4X2H - chains A and B of the 3 polymer chains in the assembly; structure by X-ray diffraction, 1.80 A resolution.

# Chain A
Name: Putative mRNA export protein
From: Chaetomium thermophilum (strain DSM 1495 / CBS 144.50 / IMI 039719)
UniProt: G0SET4 (G0SET4_CHATD); residue numbers follow UniProt; this construct covers 365-556
Amino-acid sequence (193 residues; numbered 364 to 556; the number before each row is that of its first residue):
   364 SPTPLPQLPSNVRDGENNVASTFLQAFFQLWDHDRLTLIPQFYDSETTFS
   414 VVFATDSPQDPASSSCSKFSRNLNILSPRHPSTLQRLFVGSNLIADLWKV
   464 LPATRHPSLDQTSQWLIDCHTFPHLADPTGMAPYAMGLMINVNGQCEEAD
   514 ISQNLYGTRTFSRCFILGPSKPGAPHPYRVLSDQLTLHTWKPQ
Disordered / not traced: 364
Sequence notes: expression tag (364)
What the authors report for this chain:
  - conformationally variable residues (loop rearrangement): Arg376 to Val382

# Chain B
Name: Putative uncharacterized protein
From: Chaetomium thermophilum
UniProt: G0SG92 (G0SG92_CHATD); residues 8-183 here correspond to UniProt positions 12-187 (UniProt number = residue number + 4)
Amino-acid sequence (183 residues; numbered 1 to 183; the number before each row is that of its first residue):
     1 MLSRRYAAKSFVEWYYRQINENKPVASGYVNNNATYTKAGHPPADITING
    51 RVVATPEEWDTMLKEQRAQHNTSSSSTLPIGRKPVRYDVDCFDVHVINAD
   101 YRFAAPQRMIEQHAPTDGVRMMMALTVSGSVYFGASPRSTDDYVIKQHFN
   151 DVFILVPNWDVLEKPGARSGRKYLIASHKYRAY
Disordered / not traced: 1, 69-75
Sequence notes: initiating methionine (1); expression tag (2-7)

# Interface between chain A and chain B
Pairs across the interface (85):
  Pro365(A) - Gln66(B)
  Pro365(A) - Leu78(B)
  Pro365(A) - Pro84(B)
  Pro365(A) - Val85(B)  hydrophobic
  Pro365(A) - Phe133(B)  hydrophobic
  Thr366(A) - Gln66(B)  hydrogen bond (backbone-backbone)
  Pro367(A) - Gln66(B)
  Pro367(A) - Phe133(B)  hydrophobic
  Pro367(A) - Gln147(B)
  Leu368(A) - Asn49(B)  hydrogen bond (backbone-side chain)
  Leu368(A) - Trp59(B)  hydrophobic
  Leu368(A) - Met62(B)  hydrophobic
  Leu368(A) - Gln66(B)  hydrogen bond (backbone-side chain)
  Leu368(A) - Tyr180(B)  hydrophobic
  Pro369(A) - Asn49(B)  hydrogen bond (backbone-side chain)
  Gln370(A) - Asn49(B)
  Gln370(A) - Gln147(B)
  Gln370(A) - Ala182(B)
  Gln370(A) - Tyr183(B)
  Leu371(A) - Asn49(B)  hydrogen bond (backbone-backbone)
  Leu371(A) - Arg181(B)  hydrogen bond (backbone-side chain)
  Pro372(A) - Gly50(B)
  Pro372(A) - Arg181(B)  hydrogen bond (backbone-side chain)
  Ser373(A) - Arg181(B)
  Asn374(A) - Thr47(B)
  Asn374(A) - Gly50(B)
  Asn374(A) - Val52(B)
  Arg376(A) - Asp45(B)  salt bridge
  Arg376(A) - Thr47(B)  hydrogen bond
  Arg376(A) - Val52(B)
  Thr411(A) - His95(B)  hydrogen bond
  Phe412(A) - His95(B)
  Ser413(A) - Asp93(B)  hydrogen bond
  Ser413(A) - His95(B)  hydrogen bond
  Val415(A) - Asp93(B)
  Phe416(A) - Cys91(B)
  Ala417(A) - Asp90(B)
  Ala417(A) - Cys91(B)  hydrophobic
  Leu447(A) - Arg5(B)  hydrogen bond (backbone-side chain)
  Gln448(A) - Leu2(B)
  Gln448(A) - Arg4(B)  hydrogen bond (backbone-side chain)
  Arg449(A) - Arg5(B)
  Arg449(A) - Asp93(B)
  Leu450(A) - Arg4(B)
  Leu479(A) - Arg181(B)
  Leu479(A) - Tyr183(B)  hydrophobic
  Asp481(A) - Lys179(B)
  Asp481(A) - Arg181(B)  salt bridge
  Cys482(A) - Lys179(B)
  His483(A) - Asp45(B)  salt bridge
  His483(A) - Ser177(B)  hydrogen bond
  His483(A) - Lys179(B)  hydrogen bond
  Phe485(A) - Ile154(B)  hydrophobic
  Pro486(A) - Met122(B)
  His487(A) - Asn98(B)  hydrogen bond (backbone-side chain)
  His487(A) - Tyr101(B)
  His487(A) - Phe103(B)
  His487(A) - Met122(B)
  Leu488(A) - Ile97(B)
  Leu488(A) - Asn98(B)
  Ala489(A) - Asn98(B)
  Tyr497(A) - Arg102(B)
  Tyr497(A) - Phe103(B)
  Met502(A) - Val152(B)  hydrophobic
  Met502(A) - Ile154(B)  hydrophobic
  Met502(A) - Lys179(B)
  Asn504(A) - Asn150(B)  hydrogen bond
  Asn504(A) - Val152(B)
  Asn506(A) - Asn150(B)  hydrogen bond
  Asn506(A) - Arg181(B)
  Asn506(A) - Tyr183(B)  hydrogen bond
  Ser525(A) - Asn150(B)  hydrogen bond
  Cys527(A) - Val152(B)  hydrophobic
  Ile529(A) - Ala124(B)  hydrophobic
  Leu544(A) - Ile97(B)
  Ser545(A) - His95(B)  hydrogen bond
  Ser545(A) - Ile97(B)
  Asp546(A) - His95(B)
  Gln547(A) - Asp93(B)  hydrogen bond
  Gln547(A) - Val94(B)
  Gln547(A) - His95(B)
  Gln547(A) - Ala124(B)  hydrogen bond (side chain-backbone)
  Gln547(A) - Thr126(B)
  Thr549(A) - Ser128(B)
  His551(A) - His148(B)  hydrogen bond
Interface residues without a listed pair, chain A (45 interface residues in all): Thr523, Phe524
Interface residues without a listed pair, chain B (51 interface residues in all): His41, Pro42, Ile48, Arg51, Arg67, Ala68, Tyr87, Phe92, Gly134, Ile145, Phe153

# Summary
45 residues of chain A face 51 of chain B across their interface; the contacts include 24 hydrogen bonds and 3
salt bridges. Among the polar pairs are Arg376(A)-Asp45(B), Asp481(A)-Arg181(B) and His483(A)-Asp45(B). The
paper reports conformational variability at Arg376(A).
Here chain A is Putative mRNA export protein (Chaetomium thermophilum (strain DSM 1495 / CBS 144.50 / IMI
039719)) and chain B is Putative uncharacterized protein (Chaetomium thermophilum). Entry 4X2H (Sac3N peptide
bound to Mex67:Mtr2) was determined by X-ray diffraction (same publication as 4WPX and 4X2O).
